Entry 5MT9 (X-ray diffraction, 1.88 A resolution); this record covers chains B and D of the 4 polymer chains in the assembly.

[Chain B (and D)]
Protein: Insulin
Notes: chain D of this document is another copy of the same molecule, construct and numbering; everything in this record applies to it too
UniProt: P01308 (INS_HUMAN); residues 1-30 here correspond to UniProt positions 25-54 (UniProt number = residue number + 24)
Sequence (30 residues; each row starts with the number of its first residue):
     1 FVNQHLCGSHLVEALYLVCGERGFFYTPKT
Not modelled in the structure: 1-4, 30 (chain D: 29-30)
Metal / ion sites: Zn2+ near H10 (its only coordinating residue here)
Ligand contacts: arginine (ARG): H5, L6, C7, S9, H10, E13, A14

[Interface between chain B and chain D]
Contacting residue pairs (26; chain B residue first):
  G8(B) - Y16(D)
  S9(B) - Y16(D)
  V12(B) - V12(D)
  V12(B) - Y16(D)  hydrophobic
  V12(B) - F24(D)  hydrophobic
  Y16(B) - H5(D)  hydrogen bond (side chain-backbone)
  Y16(B) - G8(D)
  Y16(B) - S9(D)  hydrogen bond (side chain-backbone)
  Y16(B) - V12(D)  hydrophobic
  Y16(B) - Y26(D)  hydrophobic
  G20(B) - Y26(D)
  G20(B) - P28(D)
  E21(B) - P28(D)
  R22(B) - P28(D)
  G23(B) - Y26(D)
  G23(B) - P28(D)
  F24(B) - F24(D)  hydrophobic
  F24(B) - F25(D)
  F24(B) - Y26(D)  hydrogen bond (backbone-backbone)
  F25(B) - F24(D)
  F25(B) - F25(D)  hydrophobic
  Y26(B) - Y16(D)
  Y26(B) - G23(D)
  Y26(B) - F24(D)  hydrogen bond (backbone-backbone)
  P28(B) - E21(D)
  P28(B) - G23(D)
Other interface residues (no listed pair), chain B (14 interface residues in all): T27, K29
Other interface residues (no listed pair), chain D (16 interface residues in all): Q4, E13, G20, R22, T27

[In short]
Chain B and chain D form an interface of 14 and 16 residues respectively; the contacts include 4 hydrogen
bonds. Polar contacts include Y16(B)-H5(D), Y16(B)-S9(D) and F24(B)-Y26(D). Ligands of chain B: arginine.
Chain B and chain D are both Insulin; the structure, Human insulin in complex with serotonin and arginine, was
determined by X-ray diffraction together with 5MAM and 5MT3 from the same study.
